8ATF - chains L and O of the 12 polymer chains in the assembly; structure by electron microscopy, 3.45 A resolution.

Chain L:
Molecule: 226-nt DNA strand
Sequence (226 nucleotides; each row starts with the number of its first residue; numbers below 1 keep their minus sign (DT-153 is residue -153)):
  -153 TCGGTACCCGGGGATCCTCTAGAGTGGGAGCTCGGAACACTATCCGACTG
  -103 GCACCGGCAAGGTCGCTGTTCAATACATGCACAGGATGTATATATCTGAC
   -53 ACGTGCCTGGAGACTAGGGAGTAATCCCCTTGGCGGTTAAAACGCGGGGG
    -3 ACAGCGCGTACGTGCGTTTAAGCGGTGCTAGAGCTGTCTACGACCAATTG
    47 AGCGGCCTCGGCACCGGGATTCTCCA
Unresolved in the structure: -153 to -71

Chain O:
Molecule: Histone H2A
Organism: Homo sapiens
UniProtKB: A0A8C0K5D3 (A0A8C0K5D3_CANLU); residues 1-129 here correspond to UniProt positions 2-130 (UniProt number = residue number + 1)
Chain sequence (129 residues; each row starts with the number of its first residue):
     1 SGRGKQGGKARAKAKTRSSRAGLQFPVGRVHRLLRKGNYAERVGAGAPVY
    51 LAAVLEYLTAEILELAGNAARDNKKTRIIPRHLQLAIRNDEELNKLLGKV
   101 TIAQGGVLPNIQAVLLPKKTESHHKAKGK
Unresolved in the structure: 1-11, 119-129

Interface between chain L and chain O:
Contacting residue pairs (14):
  DG38(L) with Arg42(O), hydrogen bond to the sugar; Ala45(O), phosphate contact
  DA39(L) with Arg35(O), salt bridge to the phosphate; Arg42(O), phosphate contact; Val43(O), hydrogen bond to the phosphate
  DA47(L) with Thr16(O), sugar contact
  DG48(L) with Arg29(O), sugar contact
  DC49(L) with Arg29(O), salt bridge to the phosphate
  DG57(L) with Thr76(O), hydrogen bond to the phosphate; Arg77(O), sugar contact
  DC58(L) with Lys75(O), phosphate contact; Thr76(O), hydrogen bond to the phosphate; Arg77(O), hydrogen bond to the phosphate
  DA59(L) with Lys75(O), salt bridge to the phosphate
Other interface residues (no listed pair), chain L (9 interface residues in all): DC37
Other interface residues (no listed pair), chain O (12 interface residues in all): His31, Glu41, Gly44

In short:
The interface between chain L and chain O involves 9 residues on one side and 12 on the other, with 5 hydrogen
bonds and 3 salt bridges. Among the polar pairs are DG38(L)-Arg42(O), DA39(L)-Val43(O) and DG57(L)-Thr76(O).
Chain L is a 226-nt DNA strand and chain O is Histone H2A (Homo sapiens); the structure, Nucleosome-bound
Ino80 ATPase, was determined by electron microscopy, deposited together with 8AV6.
